6AAW - chains A and B; structure by X-ray diffraction, 2.00 A resolution.

Chain A:
Molecule: E3 ubiquitin-protein ligase Mdm2
Organism: Homo sapiens
Notes: EC 2.3.2.27
UniProtKB: Q00987 (MDM2_HUMAN); residues 6-125 here = UniProt positions 6-125
Amino-acid sequence (122 residues; numbered 4 to 125; the number before each row is that of its first residue):
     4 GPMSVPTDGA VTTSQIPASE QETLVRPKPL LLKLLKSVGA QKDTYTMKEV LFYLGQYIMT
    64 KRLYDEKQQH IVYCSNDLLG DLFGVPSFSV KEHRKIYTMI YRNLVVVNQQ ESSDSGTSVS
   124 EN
Unresolved in the structure: 4-25, 112-125
Differences from the reference sequence: expression tag (4-5)
Swiss-Prot annotation at these positions:
  - mutagenesis: Gly58 (G58A: No effect on its ability to induce apoptosis)

Chain B:
Molecule: Ace-leu-thr-phe-stq-glu-tyr-dtr-gln-leu-cba-MK8-ser-ala-ala
Amino-acid sequence (16 residues; row label = number of the first residue in the row; note: 1 number in that range is skipped by the numbering (no residue carries it; nothing is unmodelled there); numbering starts at 0):
     0 XLTFXEYWQL XLSAA
    16 X
Modified / non-standard residues: ACE (acetyl group) at position 0, 0EH ((2R)-2-amino-2-methylnonanoic acid) at position 4, 2JH (3-cyclobutyl-L-alanine) at position 10, NH2 (amino group) at position 16; Trp7 (D-tryptophan; DTR); Leu11 (2-methyl-L-norleucine; MK8)
Covalent attachments: covalent link Ala14-NH2_16

Chain A / chain B interface:
Residue-residue contacts (26; chain A residue first):
  Lys51(A) - Leu11(B)
  Leu54(A) - Trp7(B)
  Leu54(A) - 2JH_10(B)
  Leu54(A) - Leu11(B)
  Leu54(A) - Ala14(B)  hydrophobic
  Phe55(A) - 0EH_4(B)
  Phe55(A) - Leu11(B)
  Leu57(A) - Trp7(B)
  Gly58(A) - Phe3(B)
  Gly58(A) - 0EH_4(B)
  Gly58(A) - Trp7(B)
  Gln59(A) - 0EH_4(B)
  Ile61(A) - Phe3(B)  hydrophobic
  Ile61(A) - Trp7(B)
  Met62(A) - Phe3(B)
  Met62(A) - 0EH_4(B)
  Tyr67(A) - Phe3(B)  hydrophobic
  Gln72(A) - Leu1(B)
  Gln72(A) - Thr2(B)
  Gln72(A) - Phe3(B)  hydrogen bond (side chain-backbone)
  Gln72(A) - Tyr6(B)
  His73(A) - Tyr6(B)
  Val93(A) - Phe3(B)  hydrophobic
  Val93(A) - Tyr6(B)
  Ile99(A) - 2JH_10(B)
  Tyr100(A) - Ala14(B)
Also at the interface, not in a pair above, chain A (17 interface residues in all): Val75, Phe91, His96
Also at the interface, not in a pair above, chain B (10 interface residues in all): Ser12

In short:
The interface between chain A and chain B involves 17 residues on one side and 10 on the other; the contacts
include 1 hydrogen bond. The hydrogen-bonded pair is Gln72(A)-Phe3(B). UniProt lists one mutagenesis site on
chain A.
Here chain A is E3 ubiquitin-protein ligase Mdm2 (Homo sapiens) and chain B is
Ace-leu-thr-phe-stq-glu-tyr-dtr-gln-leu-cba-MK8-ser-ala-ala. Entry 6AAW (Mdm2 in complex with a D amino Acid
Containing Stapled Peptide) was determined by X-ray diffraction.
